Entry 8VDU (X-ray diffraction, 3.50 A resolution); this record covers chains A and K of the 12 polymer chains in the assembly.

[Chain A]
Name: MHC class II HLA-DQ-alpha chain
From: Homo sapiens
Reference sequence: Q30069 (Q30069_HUMAN); the construct lacks a stretch of the UniProt sequence, so the offset changes along the chain: -1 to 9 = UniProt 1-11; 10-181 = UniProt 13-184
Amino-acid sequence (185 residues; row label = number of the first residue in the row; numbers below 1 keep their minus sign (Glu-1 is residue -1)):
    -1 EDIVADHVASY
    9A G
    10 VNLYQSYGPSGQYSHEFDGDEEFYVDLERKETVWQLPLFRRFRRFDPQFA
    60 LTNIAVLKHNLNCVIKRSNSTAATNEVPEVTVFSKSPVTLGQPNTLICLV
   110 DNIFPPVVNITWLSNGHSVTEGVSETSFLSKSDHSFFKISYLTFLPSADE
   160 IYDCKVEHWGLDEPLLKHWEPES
Not modelled in the structure: -1, 182
Sequence notes: engineered mutation Cys72 (Ile75 in Q30069); expression tag (182)
Disulfides: Cys107-Cys163
Covalent attachments: glycan linked to Asn78; N-acetylglucosamine (NAG) linked to Asn118

[Chain K]
Name: MHC class II HLA-DQ-beta-1
From: Homo sapiens
Reference sequence: O19707 (O19707_HUMAN); residue numbers follow UniProt; this construct covers 1-192
Amino-acid sequence (192 residues; each row starts with the number of its first residue):
     1 RDSPEDFVYQFKGMCYFTNGTERVRLVTRYIYNREEYARFDSDVGVYRAV
    51 TPLGPPAAEYWNSQKEVLERTRAELDTVCRHNYQLELRTTLQRRVEPTVT
   101 ISPSRTEALNHHNLLVCSVTDFYPAQIKVRWFRNDQEETTGVVSTPLIRN
   151 GDWTFQILVMLEMTPQRGDVYTCHVEHPSLQNPIIVEWRAQS
Not modelled in the structure: 1-2, 105-108, 192
Disulfides: Cys15-Cys79, Cys117-Cys173

[Chain A / chain K interface]
Residue-residue contacts (5; chain A residue first):
  Gly17(A) with Gln181(K)
  Pro18(A) with Gln181(K)
  Ser19(A) with Gln181(K)
  Glu37(A) with Gln181(K); Asn182(K)
Also at the interface, not in a pair above, chain K (4 interface residues in all): Ser179, Leu180

[Summary]
Chain A and chain K each contribute 4 residues to their interface. N-acetylglucosamine is covalently linked to
Asn118(A).
Chain A is MHC class II HLA-DQ-alpha chain and chain K is MHC class II HLA-DQ-beta-1, both from Homo sapiens;
the structure, Crystal structure of hybrid insulin peptide (InsC8-15-IAPP74-80) bound to HLA-DQ8, was
determined by X-ray diffraction, deposited together with 8VCX, 8VCY, 8VD0, 8VD2 and 8VDD.
